Entry 3DVP (X-ray diffraction, 2.50 A resolution); this record covers chains A and C of the 4 polymer chains in the assembly.

# Chain A
Protein: Dynein light chain 1, cytoplasmic
From: Drosophila melanogaster
UniProtKB: Q24117 (DYL1_DROME); residue numbers follow UniProt; this construct covers 1-89
Sequence (91 residues; each row starts with the number of its first residue; numbers below 1 keep their minus sign (Met-1 is residue -1)):
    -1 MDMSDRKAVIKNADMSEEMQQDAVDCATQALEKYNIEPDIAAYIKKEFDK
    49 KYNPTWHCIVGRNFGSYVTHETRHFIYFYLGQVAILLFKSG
Disordered / not traced: -1 to 4
Sequence notes: expression tag (-1 to 0); engineered mutation Pro36 (Lys in Q24117)
Reported in the primary citation:
  - self-association interface (contacts with another copy of this molecule): Ser88
  - mutagenesis - T67A: unchanged binding to dynein IC
  - mutagenesis - T67A: unchanged stability
  - specificity-determining residues: Thr67
  - mutagenesis - S88D (KD = 512 mum +/- 10%): decreased binding to dimer dissociation constant
  - mutagenesis - S88D: abolished binding to Pak1 peptide fragment
  - mutagenesis - S88D: abolished binding to dimeric dynein IC fragment

# Chain C
Protein: P21 activated Kinase peptide
UniProtKB: Q13153 (PAK1_HUMAN); residue numbers follow UniProt; this construct covers 212-221
Sequence (10 residues; each row starts with the number of its first residue):
   212 TPTRDVATSP
Disordered / not traced: 212
Reported in the primary citation:
  - mutagenesis - V217A, P221A: unchanged binding to Dynein light chain 1, cytoplasmic (chain A)
  - mutagenesis - T214E: abolished binding to Dynein light chain 1, cytoplasmic (chain A)
  - mutagenesis - A218Q: abolished binding to WT-LC8
  - mutagenesis - T212E: decreased binding to Dynein light chain 1, cytoplasmic (chain A)

# Chain A / chain C interface
Residue-residue contacts (29):
  Asn10(A) - Val217(C)
  Asp12(A) - Arg215(C)  salt bridge
  Asn61(A) - Pro221(C)
  Phe62(A) - Pro221(C)
  Gly63(A) - Thr219(C)
  Ser64(A) - Ala218(C)
  Ser64(A) - Thr219(C)  hydrogen bond
  Tyr65(A) - Asp216(C)
  Tyr65(A) - Val217(C)
  Tyr65(A) - Ala218(C)  hydrophobic
  Val66(A) - Arg215(C)
  Val66(A) - Asp216(C)
  Val66(A) - Val217(C)  hydrogen bond (backbone-backbone)
  Thr67(A) - Thr214(C)
  Thr67(A) - Arg215(C)
  Thr67(A) - Asp216(C)  hydrogen bond
  His68(A) - Thr214(C)
  His68(A) - Arg215(C)  hydrogen bond (backbone-backbone)
  His68(A) - Val217(C)
  Glu69(A) - Pro213(C)
  Thr70(A) - Pro213(C)  hydrogen bond (backbone-backbone)
  Thr70(A) - Arg215(C)  hydrogen bond
  Phe73(A) - Val217(C)  hydrophobic
  Phe73(A) - Thr219(C)
  Tyr75(A) - Thr219(C)
  Tyr75(A) - Ser220(C)  hydrogen bond (side chain-backbone)
  Tyr75(A) - Pro221(C)
  Tyr77(A) - Pro221(C)  hydrogen bond (side chain-backbone)
  Leu84(A) - Thr219(C)
Also at the interface, not in a pair above, chain A (17 interface residues in all): Arg71
The authors on this interface:
  - residue pairs: Ser64(A)-Thr219(C) (hydrogen bond), Thr67(A)-Asp216(C)
  - interface residues, chain A: Asn61(A), Phe62(A), Gly63(A), Ser64(A), Thr70(A), Tyr75(A), Tyr77(A), Leu84(A)
  - hot spots on chain C (mutagenesis) - S220A: abolished binding to Dynein light chain 1, cytoplasmic (chain A)
  - hot spots on chain C (mutagenesis) - R215A: decreased binding to Dynein light chain 1, cytoplasmic (chain A)

# Overview
17 residues of chain A and 9 residues of chain C are in contact; the contacts include 8 hydrogen bonds and 1
salt bridge. Polar contacts include Asp12(A)-Arg215(C), Ser64(A)-Thr219(C) and Thr67(A)-Asp216(C). The authors
report a hydrogen bond between Ser64(A) and Thr219(C); a contact between Thr67(A) and Asp216(C). The paper
reports that T214E and S220A of chain C abolish binding to Dynein light chain 1, cytoplasmic (chain A);
interface residues Asn61(A), Phe62(A) and Gly63(A) among others; 9 substitutions were tested in all.
Chain A is Dynein light chain 1, cytoplasmic (Drosophila melanogaster) and chain C is P21 activated Kinase
peptide; the structure, Pak1 peptide bound LC8, was determined by X-ray diffraction, deposited together with
3DVH.
